8TXT - chains G and I of the 12 polymer chains in the assembly; structure by X-ray diffraction, 3.19 A resolution.

# Chain G
Molecule: GC_W13B_B, Fab heavy chain
Source organism: Homo sapiens
Notes: antibody fragment or engineered binder
Amino-acid sequence (225 residues; row label = number of the first residue in the row; numbering starts at 0):
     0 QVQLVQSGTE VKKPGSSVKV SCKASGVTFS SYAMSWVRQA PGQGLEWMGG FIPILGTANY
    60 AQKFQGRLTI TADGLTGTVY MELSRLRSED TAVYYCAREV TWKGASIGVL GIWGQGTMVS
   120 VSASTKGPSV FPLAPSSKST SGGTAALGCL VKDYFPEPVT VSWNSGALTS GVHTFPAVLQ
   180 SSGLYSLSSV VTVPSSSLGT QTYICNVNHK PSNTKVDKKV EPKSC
Not modelled in the structure: 0
Disulfides: Cys-21/Cys-95, Cys-148/Cys-204

# Chain I
Molecule: GC_w13_B, Fab light chain
Source organism: Homo sapiens
Notes: antibody fragment or engineered binder
Amino-acid sequence (214 residues; numbered 1 to 214; the number before each row is that of its first residue):
     1 DIQMTQSPSS LSASVGDRVI ITCRANQSIG GYLNWYQQKP GKAPNLLIFT ASTLQSGVPS
    61 RFSGGGSGTD FTLTISSLQP EDFATYYCQQ NYNTPRTFGQ GTKVDIKRTV AAPSVFIFPP
   121 SDEQLKSGTA SVVCLLNNFY PREAKVQWKV DNALQSGNSQ ESVTEQDSKD STYSLSSTLT
   181 LSKADYEKHK VYACEVTHQG LSSPVTKSFN RGEC
Not modelled in the structure: 214
Disulfides: Cys-23/Cys-88, Cys-134/Cys-194
Ligand contacts: N-acetylglucosamine (NAG; 2-acetamido-2-deoxy-beta-D-glucopyranose): Asp-1, Gln-3, Asn-26, Gln-27

# Chain G / chain I interface
Residue-residue contacts (79; chain G residue first):
  Val-36(G) / Phe-98(I)  hydrophobic
  Gln-38(G) / Gln-38(I)  hydrogen bond
  Gln-38(G) / Tyr-87(I)  hydrogen bond
  Gln-42(G) / Tyr-87(I)
  Gly-43(G) / Tyr-87(I)
  Leu-44(G) / Pro-44(I)  hydrophobic
  Leu-44(G) / Tyr-87(I)
  Leu-44(G) / Phe-98(I)  hydrophobic
  Trp-46(G) / Thr-94(I)
  Trp-46(G) / Arg-96(I)
  Asn-58(G) / Thr-94(I)
  Tyr-94(G) / Gln-38(I)
  Tyr-94(G) / Lys-42(I)
  Tyr-94(G) / Ala-43(I)  hydrophobic
  Thr-100(G) / Gln-55(I)
  Trp-101(G) / Phe-49(I)
  Trp-101(G) / Thr-53(I)
  Trp-101(G) / Leu-54(I)  hydrogen bond (side chain-backbone)
  Trp-101(G) / Gln-55(I)
  Trp-101(G) / Ser-56(I)
  Lys-102(G) / Phe-49(I)
  Ile-106(G) / Arg-96(I)
  Gly-107(G) / Asn-34(I)
  Gly-107(G) / Gln-89(I)  hydrogen bond (backbone-side chain)
  Gly-107(G) / Asn-91(I)  hydrogen bond (backbone-side chain)
  Val-108(G) / Asn-34(I)
  Val-108(G) / Tyr-36(I)
  Val-108(G) / Phe-49(I)  hydrophobic
  Leu-109(G) / Tyr-36(I)  hydrogen bond (backbone-side chain)
  Leu-109(G) / Leu-46(I)
  Leu-109(G) / Phe-98(I)  hydrophobic
  Gly-110(G) / Gln-55(I)
  Trp-112(G) / Tyr-36(I)
  Trp-112(G) / Pro-44(I)
  Gly-113(G) / Ala-43(I)
  Phe-130(G) / Ser-121(I)
  Phe-130(G) / Gln-124(I)
  Pro-131(G) / Ser-121(I)
  Pro-131(G) / Glu-123(I)
  Leu-132(G) / Phe-118(I)  hydrophobic
  Leu-132(G) / Val-133(I)  hydrophobic
  Ala-133(G) / Phe-118(I)
  Ser-135(G) / Ile-117(I)
  Lys-137(G) / Phe-116(I)
  Lys-137(G) / Ile-117(I)
  Lys-137(G) / Lys-207(I)  hydrogen bond (backbone-side chain)
  Lys-137(G) / Ser-208(I)
  Lys-137(G) / Phe-209(I)
  Lys-137(G) / Glu-213(I)  salt bridge
  Ser-138(G) / Phe-116(I)
  Ser-138(G) / Ile-117(I)  hydrogen bond (side chain-backbone)
  Ser-138(G) / Phe-118(I)
  Ser-140(G) / Phe-116(I)
  Ala-145(G) / Phe-116(I)  hydrophobic
  Ala-145(G) / Phe-118(I)
  Ala-145(G) / Leu-135(I)  hydrophobic
  Leu-146(G) / Phe-118(I)
  Leu-149(G) / Gln-124(I)
  Leu-149(G) / Ser-131(I)
  Lys-151(G) / Ser-131(I)  hydrogen bond
  His-172(G) / Asn-137(I)  hydrogen bond
  His-172(G) / Asn-138(I)
  His-172(G) / Ser-174(I)  hydrogen bond
  Phe-174(G) / Leu-135(I)  hydrophobic
  Phe-174(G) / Ser-162(I)
  Phe-174(G) / Thr-164(I)
  Phe-174(G) / Ser-174(I)
  Phe-174(G) / Leu-175(I)
  Phe-174(G) / Ser-176(I)
  Pro-175(G) / Ser-162(I)  hydrogen bond (backbone-side chain)
  Pro-175(G) / Val-163(I)
  Val-177(G) / Gln-160(I)
  Val-177(G) / Glu-161(I)
  Val-177(G) / Ser-162(I)
  Leu-178(G) / Gln-160(I)  hydrogen bond (backbone-side chain)
  Gln-179(G) / Gln-160(I)
  Val-189(G) / Leu-135(I)  hydrophobic
  Thr-191(G) / Asn-137(I)  hydrogen bond
  Lys-222(G) / Pro-119(I)
Also at the interface, not in a pair above, chain G (44 interface residues in all): Thr-139, Thr-143, Ala-176, Ser-187, Lys-217
Also at the interface, not in a pair above, chain I (48 interface residues in all): Pro-95, Val-115, Thr-129, Asp-167, Thr-178, Thr-180

# Overview
The interface between chain G and chain I involves 44 residues on one side and 48 on the other, with 14
hydrogen bonds and 1 salt bridge. Polar pairs include Lys-137(G)/Glu-213(I), Gln-38(G)/Gln-38(I) and
Gln-38(G)/Tyr-87(I). Chain I binds N-acetylglucosamine.
Chain G is GC_W13B_B, Fab heavy chain and chain I is GC_w13_B, Fab light chain, both from Homo sapiens; the
structure, Crystal structure of 05.GC.w13.02 Fab in complex with H5 HA from A/Viet Nam/1203/2004(H5N1), was
determined by X-ray diffraction (same publication as 8TXM, 8TXP, 8TY7 and 8U44).
